PDB entry 5ELS | X-ray diffraction, 2.87 A resolution | chains C and I of the 4 polymer chains in the assembly

# Chain C
Protein: KH domain-containing, RNA-binding, signal transduction-associated protein 3
Source organism: Homo sapiens
Notes: fragment: RNA binding protein
UniProt: O75525 (KHDR3_HUMAN); residue numbers follow UniProt; this construct covers 50-160
Amino-acid sequence (113 residues; row label = number of the first residue in the row):
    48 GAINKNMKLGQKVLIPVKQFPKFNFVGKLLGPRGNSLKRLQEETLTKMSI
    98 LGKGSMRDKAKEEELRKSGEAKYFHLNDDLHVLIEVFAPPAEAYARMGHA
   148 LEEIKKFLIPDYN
Differences from the reference sequence: expression tag (48-49)
Swiss-Prot annotation at these positions:
  - mutagenesis: Tyr141 (Y141E: Fails to influence alternative splicing of CD44, NRXN2 and NRXN3)
What the authors report for this chain:
  - binding site for the 6-nt RNA strand: Asn71, Gly74, Lys75, Gly78, Ile97, Asp158
  - binding site for the 6-nt RNA strand (chain I): Arg104
  - mutagenesis - Y141E: unchanged binding to UAAA RNAs
  - mutagenesis - Y141E: decreased binding to two UAAA-binding sites
  - mutagenesis - Y141E: abolished signaling in response to Neurexin2
  - mutagenesis - Y141E: decreased localization

# Chain I
Molecule: 6-nt RNA strand
Sequence (6 nucleotides; each row starts with the number of its first residue; numbering starts at 0):
     0 AAAUAA

# Interface between chain C and chain I
Pairs across the interface (24; chain C residue first):
  Lys69(C) with A0(I), phosphate contact
  Asn71(C) with U3(I), hydrogen bond to the base
  Val73(C) with U3(I), base contact
  Gly74(C) with A2(I), base contact; U3(I), base contact
  Lys75(C) with A2(I), base contact
  Leu77(C) with U3(I), sugar contact; A4(I), base contact
  Gly78(C) with A2(I), hydrogen bond to the sugar
  Pro79(C) with A2(I), base contact; U3(I), phosphate contact
  Arg80(C) with A2(I), phosphate contact; U3(I), hydrogen bond to the phosphate; A4(I), sugar contact
  Gly81(C) with U3(I), sugar contact; A4(I), sugar contact
  Leu84(C) with A4(I), base contact
  Lys85(C) with A4(I), sugar contact
  Ser96(C) with A4(I), base contact; A5(I), base contact
  Ile97(C) with A4(I), hydrogen bond to the base
  Arg104(C) with A2(I), salt bridge to the phosphate; U3(I), hydrogen bond to the sugar
  Asp158(C) with A2(I), hydrogen bond to the base
Other interface residues (no listed pair), chain C (19 interface residues in all): Met95, Leu98, Ser102

# In short
19 residues of chain C and 5 residues of chain I are in contact, with 6 hydrogen bonds and 1 salt bridge.
Polar contacts include Asn71(C)-U3(I), Ile97(C)-A4(I) and Asp158(C)-A2(I). The paper reports a binding site
for the 6-nt RNA strand at Asn71(C), Gly74(C) and Lys75(C) among others; Y141E of chain C reduces binding to
two UAAA-binding sites.
Chain C is KH domain-containing, RNA-binding, signal transduction-associated protein 3 (Homo sapiens) and
chain I is a 6-nt RNA strand; the structure, Structure of the KH domain of T-STAR in complex with AAAUAA RNA,
was determined by X-ray diffraction together with 5EL3, 5ELR, 5ELT and 5EMO from the same study.
